Entry 1N32 (X-ray diffraction, 3.00 A resolution); this record covers chains A and N of the 23 polymer chains in the assembly.

== Chain A ==
Molecule: 16S ribosomal RNA
Organism: Thermus thermophilus
Sequence (1522 nucleotides; each row starts with the number of its first residue; note: 42 numbers in that range are skipped by the numbering (no residue carries them; nothing is unmodelled there); a row labelled like 190A-190L holds insertion residues (190A, then the next letters in order); numbering starts at 0):
     0 UUUGUUGGAGAGUUUGAUCCUGGCUCAGGGUGAACGCUGGCGGCGUGCCU
    50 AAGACAUGCAAGUCGUGCGGG
    73 CCGCGGGGUUUU
    88 ACUCCG
    95 UGGUC
   101 AGCGGCGGACGGGUGAGUAACGCGUGGGU
  129A G
   130 ACCUACCCGGAAGAGGGGGACAACCCGGGGAAACUCGGGCUAAUCCCCCA
   180 UGUGGACCCGC
190A-190L CCCUUGGGGUGU
   191 GUCCAAAGGGCUUU
   216 GCCCGCUUCCGGAUGGGCCCGCGUCCCAUCAGCUAGUUGGUGGGGUAAUG
   266 GCCCACCAAGGCGACGACGGGUAGCCGGUCUGAGAGGAUGGCCGGCCACA
   316 GGGGCACUGAGACACGGGCCCCACUCCUACGGGAGGCAGCAGUUAGGAAU
   366 CUUCCGCAAUGGGCGCAAGCCUGACGGAGCGACGCCGCUUGGAGGAAGAA
   416 GCCCUUCGGGGUGUAAACUCCUGAA
   442 CCCGGGACGAAACCCCCGACGA
   474 GGGGACUGACGGUACCGGG
   494 GUAAUAGCGCCGGCCAACUCCGUGCCAGCAGCCGCGGUAAUACGGAGGGC
   544 GCGAGCGUUACCCGGAUUCACUGGGCGUAAAGGGCGUGUAGGCGGCCUGG
   594 GGCGUCCCAUGUGAAAGACCACGGCUCAACCGUGGGGGAGCGUGGGAUAC
   644 GCUCAGGCUAGACGGUGGGAGAGGGUGGUGGAAUUCCCGGAGUAGCGGUG
   694 AAAUGCGCAGAUACCGGGAGGAACGCCGAUGGCGAAGGCAGCCACCUGGU
   744 CCACCCGUGACGCUGAGGCGCGAAAGCGUGGGGAGCAAACCGGAUUAGAU
   794 ACCCGGGUAGUCCACGCCCUAAACGAUGCGCGCUAGGUCUCUGGGUCU
   848 CCUGGGGGCCGAAGCUAACGCGUUAAGCGCGCCGCCUGGGGAGUACGGCC
   898 GCAAGGCUGAAACUCAAAGGAAUUGACGGGGGCCCGCACAAGCGGUGGAG
   948 CAUGUGGUUUAAUUCGAAGCAACGCGAAGAACCUUACCAGGCCUUGACAU
   998 GCUAGG
 1003A G
  1004 AACCCGGGUGAAAGCCUGGGGUGCCCC
1030A-1030D GCGA
  1031 GGGGAGCCCUAGCACAGGUGCUGCAUGGCCGUCGUCAGCUCGUGCCGUGA
  1081 GGUGUUGGGUUAAGUCCCGCAACGAGCGCAACCCCCGCCGUUAGUUGCCA
  1131 GCGGUUCGGCCGGGCACUCUAACGGGACUGCCCGCGAAA
  1171 GCGGGAGGAAGGAGGGGACGACGUCUGGUCAGCAUGGCCCUUACGGCCUG
  1221 GGCGACACACGUGCUACAAUGCCCACUACAAAGCGAUGCCACCCGGCAAC
  1271 GGGGAGCUAAUCGCAAAAAGGUGGGCCCAGUUCGGAUUGGGGUCUGCAAC
  1321 CCGACCCCAUGAAGCCGGAAUCGCUAGUAAUCGCGGAUCAG
 1361A C
  1362 CAUGCCGCGGUGAAUACGUUCCCGGGCCUUGUACACACCGCCCGUCACGC
  1412 CAUGGGAGCGGGCUCUACCCGAAGUCGCCGGG
  1446 AGCCUACGGG
  1459 CAGGCGCCGAGGGUAGGGCCCGUGACUGGGGCGAAGUCGUAACAAGGUAG
  1509 CUGUACCGGAAGGUGCGGCUGGAUCACCUCCUUUCU
Not modelled in the structure: 0-4, 1535-1538
Metal / ion sites: Mg2+ site 1: U12, G22; Mg2+ site 2: G15, U920; Mg2+ site 3 near G21 (its only coordinating residue here); Mg2+ site 4: G46, G394; Mg2+ site 5: C48, G115; Mg2+ site 6 near G52 (its only coordinating residue here); Mg2+ site 7 near A53 (its only coordinating residue here); Mg2+ site 8: A59, U387; Mg2+ site 9: G61, U62, G105; Mg2+ site 10: G70, U98; Mg2+ site 11: G107, G324, G326; Mg2+ site 12: A109, G331; 88 more Mg2+ sites not listed
Small-molecule neighbours: paromomycin (PAR): C1404, G1405, U1406, C1407, A1408, C1409, C1490, G1491, A1492, A1493, G1494, U1495, C1496
From the paper describing this entry:
  - contacts within the chain: G530-A1492
  - conformationally variable residues (side-chain flip): G530, A1492, A1493

== Chain N ==
Protein: 30S ribosomal protein S14
Organism: Thermus thermophilus
Reference sequence: P24320 (RS14_THETH); residues 2-61 here correspond to UniProt positions 1-60 (UniProt number = residue number - 1)
Sequence (60 residues; row label = number of the first residue in the row):
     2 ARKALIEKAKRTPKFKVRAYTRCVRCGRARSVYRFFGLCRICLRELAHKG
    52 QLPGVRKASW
Metal / ion sites: Zn2+: Cys24, Cys27, Cys40, Cys43

== Interface between chain A and chain N ==
Residue-residue contacts (73; chain A residue first):
  G973(A) - Arg29(N)  hydrogen bond to the sugar
  G973(A) - Arg41(N)  hydrogen bond to the phosphate
  A974(A) - Arg29(N)  salt bridge to the phosphate
  A974(A) - Arg31(N)  hydrogen bond to the base
  A974(A) - Ser32(N)  hydrogen bond to the phosphate
  A974(A) - Arg41(N)  salt bridge to the phosphate
  A975(A) - Ser32(N)  hydrogen bond to the phosphate
  A975(A) - Tyr34(N)  base contact
  G976(A) - Arg31(N)  phosphate contact
  G976(A) - Ser32(N)  hydrogen bond to the phosphate
  C979(A) - Val18(N)  base contact
  C979(A) - Arg19(N)  hydrogen bond to the base
  C980(A) - Val18(N)  base contact
  C980(A) - Arg19(N)  hydrogen bond to the sugar
  C980(A) - Tyr21(N)  sugar contact
  U981(A) - Leu6(N)  phosphate contact
  U981(A) - Glu8(N)  phosphate contact
  U981(A) - Tyr21(N)  sugar contact
  U981(A) - Arg23(N)  phosphate contact
  U982(A) - Arg3(N)  sugar contact
  U982(A) - Leu6(N)  sugar contact
  U982(A) - Arg23(N)  salt bridge to the phosphate
  A983(A) - Arg3(N)  salt bridge to the phosphate
  A983(A) - Leu6(N)  phosphate contact
  A994(A) - Ala5(N)  base contact
  A1015(A) - Lys15(N)  phosphate contact
  A1016(A) - Lys15(N)  salt bridge to the phosphate
  G1047(A) - Arg3(N)  phosphate contact
  G1047(A) - Lys4(N)  phosphate contact
  G1048(A) - Ala2(N)  phosphate contact
  G1048(A) - Arg3(N)  phosphate contact
  G1048(A) - Lys4(N)  hydrogen bond to the phosphate
  U1049(A) - Ala2(N)  base contact
  U1049(A) - Arg3(N)  sugar contact
  C1059(A) - Arg45(N)  phosphate contact
  C1060(A) - Arg45(N)  salt bridge to the phosphate
  C1113(A) - Arg57(N)  hydrogen bond to the sugar
  C1114(A) - Ser60(N)  hydrogen bond to the sugar
  C1115(A) - Trp61(N)  sugar contact
  G1186(A) - Trp61(N)  hydrogen bond to the base
  G1187(A) - Ser60(N)  hydrogen bond to the base
  G1187(A) - Trp61(N)  sugar contact
  A1188(A) - Lys58(N)  hydrogen bond to the phosphate
  A1188(A) - Ser60(N)  sugar contact
  C1189(A) - Lys58(N)  salt bridge to the phosphate
  G1202(A) - Cys27(N)  sugar contact
  G1202(A) - Arg29(N)  hydrogen bond to the sugar
  G1202(A) - Ile42(N)  base contact
  G1202(A) - Cys43(N)  base contact
  G1202(A) - Glu46(N)  hydrogen bond to the base
  C1203(A) - Ala2(N)  phosphate contact
  C1203(A) - Cys27(N)  sugar contact
  G1216(A) - Arg3(N)  salt bridge to the phosphate
  G1216(A) - Ala5(N)  phosphate contact
  C1217(A) - Ala5(N)  phosphate contact
  C1217(A) - Glu8(N)  phosphate contact
  C1218(A) - Glu8(N)  phosphate contact
  U1219(A) - Arg19(N)  salt bridge to the phosphate
  G1316(A) - Val18(N)  phosphate contact
  C1317(A) - Phe16(N)  stacking on the base
  C1317(A) - Lys17(N)  phosphate contact
  C1317(A) - Val18(N)  phosphate contact
  A1318(A) - Val18(N)  base contact
  A1357(A) - Tyr34(N)  sugar contact
  U1358(A) - Val33(N)  sugar contact
  U1358(A) - Tyr34(N)  phosphate contact
  U1358(A) - Arg35(N)  hydrogen bond to the phosphate
  C1359(A) - Thr22(N)  hydrogen bond to the phosphate
  C1359(A) - Val33(N)  phosphate contact
  C1359(A) - Arg35(N)  salt bridge to the phosphate
  A1360(A) - Arg35(N)  salt bridge to the phosphate
  G1368(A) - Trp61(N)  hydrogen bond to the phosphate
  C1369(A) - Trp61(N)  hydrogen bond to the phosphate
Interface residues without a listed pair, chain A (41 interface residues in all): A977, C995
Interface residues without a listed pair, chain N (34 interface residues in all): Lys11, Ala20, Ala30, Phe36

== Summary ==
Chain A and chain N form an interface of 41 and 34 residues respectively, with 20 hydrogen bonds, 11 salt
bridges and 1 aromatic stacking contact. Polar contacts include A974(A)-Arg31(N), C979(A)-Arg19(N) and
G1186(A)-Trp61(N). Chain A binds paromomycin. From the paper: conformational variability at G530(A), A1492(A)
and A1493(A); contacts within the chain involving G530(A) and A1492(A).
Chain A is 16S ribosomal RNA and chain N is 30S ribosomal protein S14, both from Thermus thermophilus; the
structure, Structure of the Thermus thermophilus 30S ribosomal subunit bound to codon and near-cognate
transfer RNA anticodon ..., was determined by X-ray diffraction, deposited together with 1N33, 1N34 and 1N36.
